Entry 5OLA (X-ray diffraction, 3.90 A resolution); this record covers chains A and B of the 6 polymer chains in the assembly.

# Chain A (and B)
Molecule: Transcription elongation factor, mitochondrial
Organism: Homo sapiens
Notes: chain B of this document is another copy of the same molecule, construct and numbering; everything in this record applies to it too
UniProtKB: Q96QE5 (TEFM_HUMAN); numbering as in UniProt (aligned over 136-360)
Amino-acid sequence (234 residues; each row starts with the number of its first residue):
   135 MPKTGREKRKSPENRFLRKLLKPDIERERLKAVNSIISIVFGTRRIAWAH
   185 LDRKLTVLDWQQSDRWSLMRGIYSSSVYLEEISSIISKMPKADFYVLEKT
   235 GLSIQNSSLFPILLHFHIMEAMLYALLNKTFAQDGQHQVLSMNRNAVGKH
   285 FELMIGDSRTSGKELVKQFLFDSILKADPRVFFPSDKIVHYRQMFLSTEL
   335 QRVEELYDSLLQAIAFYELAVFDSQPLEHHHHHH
Not modelled in the structure: 135-145, 358-368 (chain B: 135-150, 358-368)
Differences from the reference sequence: initiating methionine (135); expression tag (361-368)
From the paper describing this entry:
  - self-association interface (contacts with another copy of this molecule): F244 to A266
  - mutagenesis - F244E/L248D/I252D/M256S/L260D: abolished binding to EC

# Interface between chain A and chain B
Residue-residue contacts (40; chain A residue first):
  P157(A) - S210(B)
  Y207(A) - H251(B)
  S209(A) - E254(B)  hydrogen bond
  S209(A) - Y258(B)
  S210(A) - P157(B)
  S210(A) - Y258(B)
  S210(A) - H271(B)
  L213(A) - Y258(B)
  L213(A) - A259(B)  hydrophobic
  L213(A) - N262(B)
  L213(A) - F265(B)  hydrophobic
  E214(A) - F265(B)
  E214(A) - H271(B)  salt bridge
  S217(A) - F265(B)
  I238(A) - L248(B)  hydrophobic
  S241(A) - F244(B)
  F244(A) - F244(B)
  F244(A) - L248(B)  hydrophobic
  P245(A) - I238(B)  hydrophobic
  L248(A) - L248(B)  hydrophobic
  L248(A) - H251(B)
  H251(A) - Y207(B)
  H251(A) - L248(B)
  H251(A) - I252(B)
  I252(A) - H251(B)
  E254(A) - S209(B)  hydrogen bond
  A255(A) - A255(B)  hydrophobic
  A255(A) - M256(B)
  M256(A) - A255(B)
  Y258(A) - S209(B)
  Y258(A) - L213(B)
  A259(A) - A259(B)  hydrophobic
  A259(A) - L260(B)
  L260(A) - A259(B)
  N262(A) - L213(B)
  F265(A) - L213(B)  hydrophobic
  F265(A) - E214(B)
  F265(A) - S217(B)
  H271(A) - S210(B)
  H271(A) - E214(B)  salt bridge
Interface residues without a listed pair, chain A (24 interface residues in all): L247
Interface residues without a listed pair, chain B (22 interface residues in all): L247

# Summary
24 residues of chain A face 22 of chain B across their interface, with 2 hydrogen bonds and 2 salt bridges.
Polar pairs include E214(A)-H271(B) and S209(A)-E254(B). The paper reports that F244E/L248D/I252D/M256S/L260D
of chain A abolish binding to EC; a self-association interface involving F244(A).
Both chains are Transcription elongation factor, mitochondrial (Homo sapiens). Entry 5OLA (Structure of
mitochondrial transcription elongation complex in complex with elongation factor TEFM) was determined by X-ray
diffraction (same publication as 5OL9).
